Entry 8YAH (electron microscopy, 3.30 A resolution); this record covers chains B and E of the 5 polymer chains in the assembly.

[Chain B]
Name: AP-5 complex subunit beta-1
Source organism: Homo sapiens
UniProt: Q2VPB7 (AP5B1_HUMAN); residue numbers follow UniProt; this construct covers 1-878
Chain sequence (878 residues; row label = number of the first residue in the row):
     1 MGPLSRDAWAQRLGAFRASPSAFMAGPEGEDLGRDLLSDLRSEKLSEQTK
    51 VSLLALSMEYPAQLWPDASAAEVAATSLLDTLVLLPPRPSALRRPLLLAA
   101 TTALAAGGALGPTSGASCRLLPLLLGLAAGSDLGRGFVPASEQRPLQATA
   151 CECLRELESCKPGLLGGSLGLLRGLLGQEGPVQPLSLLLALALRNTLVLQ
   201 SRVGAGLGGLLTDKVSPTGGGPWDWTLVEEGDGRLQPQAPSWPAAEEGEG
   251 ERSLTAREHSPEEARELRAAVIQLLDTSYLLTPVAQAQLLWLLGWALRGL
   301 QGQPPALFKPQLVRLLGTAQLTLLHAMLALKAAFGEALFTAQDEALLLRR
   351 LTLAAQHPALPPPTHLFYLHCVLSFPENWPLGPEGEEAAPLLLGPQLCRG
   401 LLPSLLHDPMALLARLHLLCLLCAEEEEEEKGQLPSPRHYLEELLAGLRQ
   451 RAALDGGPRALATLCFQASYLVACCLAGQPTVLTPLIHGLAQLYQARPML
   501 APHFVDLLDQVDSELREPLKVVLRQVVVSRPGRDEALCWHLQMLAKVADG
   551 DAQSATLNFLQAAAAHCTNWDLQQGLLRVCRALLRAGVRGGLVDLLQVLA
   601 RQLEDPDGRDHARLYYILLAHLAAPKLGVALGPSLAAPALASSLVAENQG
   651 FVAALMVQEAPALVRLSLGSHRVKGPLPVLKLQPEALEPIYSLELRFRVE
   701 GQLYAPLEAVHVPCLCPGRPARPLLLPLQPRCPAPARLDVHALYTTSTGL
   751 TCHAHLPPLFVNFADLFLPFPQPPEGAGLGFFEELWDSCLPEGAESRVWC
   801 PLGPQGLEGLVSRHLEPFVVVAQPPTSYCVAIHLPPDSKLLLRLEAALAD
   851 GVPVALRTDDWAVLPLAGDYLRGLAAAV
Unresolved in the structure: 1-6, 131-141, 213-222, 230-260, 301-302, 381-393, 427-433, 632-878

[Chain E]
Name: AP-5 complex subunit mu-1
Source organism: Mus musculus
UniProt: Q8BJ63 (AP5M1_MOUSE); residue numbers follow UniProt; this construct covers 1-490
Chain sequence (490 residues; row label = number of the first residue in the row):
     1 MALRAVWLIRHEPGTPLGGTVRFSRRYPTVEKRAKAFNGMTYVPVPEDGP
    51 FLRALLFQLRLLDDDKDFMERRDGCSRINKTSIYGLSVGGEELWPVIAFL
   101 RDSMIYASVPLVEQALSPRPPLISISGVSQGLELLLGIQDFLYSSQKNDT
   151 DLHTKLSQLPDLLLQACPLGTLLDANLQNSLNSINSVSVTQPQKQPAWKV
   201 GAYKGKAQISISITETVKCMQYGKQDIADTWQVAGTVACKCDLEGVMPAV
   251 TISLSLPTNGSPLQDIIVHPCVTSLDSAILTSSSIDTMDDSAFSGPYKFP
   301 FTPPLESFNLCHYTSQVPVPPILGSYHMKEEGVQLKVTVNFKLHESVRNN
   351 FEVCEAHIPFYNRGPITHLEYKASFGQLEVFREKSLLVWIIGQKFPKSME
   401 ISLSGTLTFGVKGHNKQPFDHICIGNTAYIKLNFRIADYTLTGCYADQHS
   451 VQVFASGKPKISAYRKLISSDYYIWNSKAPAPVTYASLLP
Unresolved in the structure: 1, 146-150, 188-190, 201-205, 285-290, 364-365

[Chain B / chain E interface]
Pairs across the interface - 101 pairs, chain B then chain E:
  E59(B) - R26(E)
  E59(B) - P28(E)
  P61(B) - P28(E)
  A105(B) - K32(E)
  E152(B) - P168(E)
  E152(B) - L169(E)
  R155(B) - T171(E)  hydrogen bond
  E156(B) - T29(E)
  E156(B) - R33(E)  salt bridge
  E156(B) - L169(E)
  S159(B) - R33(E)
  C160(B) - T29(E)
  Y279(B) - T302(E)  hydrogen bond
  L280(B) - K194(E)
  L280(B) - Q195(E)
  L280(B) - P196(E)  hydrophobic
  L280(B) - A197(E)  hydrogen bond (backbone-backbone)
  T282(B) - L173(E)  hydrogen bond (side chain-backbone)
  T282(B) - D174(E)
  T282(B) - A197(E)
  T282(B) - W198(E)
  P283(B) - W198(E)
  P283(B) - P270(E)  hydrophobic
  V284(B) - Q130(E)
  V284(B) - E133(E)
  V284(B) - L172(E)  hydrophobic
  V284(B) - A175(E)  hydrophobic
  A287(B) - Q130(E)
  Q288(B) - A2(E)
  Q288(B) - Q130(E)  hydrogen bond
  Q288(B) - T171(E)
  W291(B) - E113(E)
  W291(B) - S124(E)  hydrogen bond (side chain-backbone)
  R314(B) - T273(E)
  R314(B) - S274(E)
  G317(B) - V268(E)
  G317(B) - L275(E)
  T318(B) - V268(E)
  A319(B) - I267(E)  hydrophobic
  Q320(B) - E133(E)  hydrogen bond
  Q320(B) - P270(E)
  L321(B) - S129(E)  hydrogen bond (backbone-side chain)
  L321(B) - L132(E)  hydrophobic
  L321(B) - L136(E)  hydrophobic
  T322(B) - S129(E)  hydrogen bond (backbone-side chain)
  T322(B) - E133(E)
  H325(B) - L122(E)
  H325(B) - I123(E)  hydrogen bond (side chain-backbone)
  H325(B) - S124(E)
  H325(B) - I125(E)
  H325(B) - S129(E)
  L328(B) - I123(E)
  R350(B) - L275(E)
  R350(B) - I279(E)
  R350(B) - L280(E)
  L353(B) - I267(E)  hydrophobic
  L353(B) - S283(E)
  H357(B) - I267(E)
  A359(B) - H312(E)
  L360(B) - I267(E)  hydrophobic
  P361(B) - L136(E)  hydrophobic
  P363(B) - F99(E)  hydrophobic
  L366(B) - K80(E)
  L366(B) - T81(E)
  F367(B) - T81(E)
  F367(B) - V128(E)  hydrophobic
  H370(B) - K80(E)  hydrogen bond
  H370(B) - T81(E)  hydrogen bond
  H370(B) - L122(E)
  S404(B) - T484(E)
  M410(B) - N79(E)
  M410(B) - T81(E)
  M410(B) - S82(E)
  M410(B) - Y84(E)
  A414(B) - K80(E)
  L434(B) - P490(E)
  Y440(B) - V483(E)
  Y440(B) - T484(E)  hydrogen bond (side chain-backbone)
  Y440(B) - Y485(E)  hydrogen bond (side chain-backbone)
  L454(B) - F419(E)  hydrophobic
  L454(B) - H421(E)
  G457(B) - F419(E)
  R459(B) - K66(E)  hydrogen bond (side chain-backbone)
  R459(B) - D67(E)  hydrogen bond (side chain-backbone)
  R459(B) - D73(E)
  L461(B) - H421(E)
  T463(B) - D73(E)
  Q467(B) - G74(E)  hydrogen bond (side chain-backbone)
  Q467(B) - R77(E)  hydrogen bond (side chain-backbone)
  Q467(B) - I78(E)
  Y470(B) - C75(E)
  Y470(B) - I78(E)  hydrophobic
  L471(B) - I78(E)  hydrophobic
  P502(B) - F68(E)  hydrophobic
  H503(B) - F68(E)
  D506(B) - F68(E)
  D506(B) - E70(E)
  D506(B) - C75(E)  hydrogen bond
  L507(B) - C75(E)
  Q510(B) - C75(E)
  Q510(B) - S76(E)
Also at the interface, not in a pair above, chain B (70 interface residues in all): M58, Y60, A106, L281, A285, L315, L323, A329, P358, L402, L405, L406, L413, P435, R451, D455, G456
Also at the interface, not in a pair above, chain E (71 interface residues in all): S126, A234, D265, I266, H269, D276, F301, P482, L488

[Summary]
70 residues of chain B face 71 of chain E across their interface; the contacts include 19 hydrogen bonds and 1
salt bridge. Polar pairs include E156(B)-R33(E), R155(B)-T171(E) and Y279(B)-T302(E).
Chain B is AP-5 complex subunit beta-1 (Homo sapiens) and chain E is AP-5 complex subunit mu-1 (Mus musculus);
the structure, full length AP5 complex bound to SPG11-SPG15, was determined by electron microscopy, deposited
together with 8YAB and 8YAD.
